PDB entry 6Q37 | X-ray diffraction, 2.21 A resolution | chains A and C of the 3 polymer chains in the assembly

Chain A (and C):
Protein: Arginase-2, mitochondrial
From: Homo sapiens
Notes: EC 3.5.3.1; chain C of this document is another copy of the same molecule, construct and numbering; everything in this record applies to it too
Reference sequence: P78540 (ARGI2_HUMAN); residue numbers follow UniProt; this construct covers 24-329
Amino-acid sequence (306 residues; numbered 24 to 329; the number before each row is that of its first residue):
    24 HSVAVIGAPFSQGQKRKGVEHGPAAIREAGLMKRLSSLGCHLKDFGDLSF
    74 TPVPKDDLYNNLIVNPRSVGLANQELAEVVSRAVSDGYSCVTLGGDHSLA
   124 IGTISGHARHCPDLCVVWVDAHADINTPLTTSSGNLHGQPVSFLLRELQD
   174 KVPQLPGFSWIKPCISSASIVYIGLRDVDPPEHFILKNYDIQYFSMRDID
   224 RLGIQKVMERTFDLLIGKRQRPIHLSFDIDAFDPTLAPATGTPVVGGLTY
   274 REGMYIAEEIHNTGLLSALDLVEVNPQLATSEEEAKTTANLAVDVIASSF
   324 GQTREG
Ion coordination: Mn2+ site 1: His120, Asp143, Asp147, Asp251 (together with HE8); Mn2+ site 2: Asp143, His145, Asp251, Asp253 (together with HE8)
Small-molecule neighbours:
  - benzamidine (BEN): Asn83, Asn84, Leu85
  - HE8 (3-[(3S,4R)-4-azanyl-4-carboxy-pyrrolidin-3-yl]propyl-tris(oxidanyl)boranuide): His120, Asp143, His145, Asp147, Asn149, Thr154, Ser156, His160, Gly161, Asp202, Glu205, Asp251, Asp253, Thr265, Glu296
Curated features (UniProtKB/Swiss-Prot):
  - binding site (Mn(2+)): His120, Asp143, His145, Asp147, Asp251, Asp253
  - binding site (substrate): His145 to Asn149, Ser156 to Asn158, Asp202, Thr265, Glu296

Chain A / chain C interface:
Contacting residue pairs - 27 pairs, chain A then chain C:
  Leu198(A) - Arg327(C)
  Arg199(A) - Arg327(C)
  Asp200(A) - Arg327(C)
  Val201(A) - Glu328(C)
  Val201(A) - Gly329(C)
  His206(A) - Glu328(C)  salt bridge
  His206(A) - Gly329(C)
  Lys210(A) - Glu328(C)
  Tyr216(A) - Glu328(C)  hydrogen bond
  Met219(A) - Arg274(C)
  Met219(A) - Arg327(C)
  Arg220(A) - Tyr278(C)
  Arg220(A) - Glu281(C)  salt bridge
  Arg220(A) - Glu282(C)  salt bridge
  Arg220(A) - Asn285(C)
  Arg220(A) - Arg327(C)
  Ile222(A) - Arg274(C)
  Asp223(A) - Arg274(C)  salt bridge
  Asp223(A) - Arg327(C)  salt bridge
  Arg224(A) - Gln228(C)
  Arg224(A) - Tyr278(C)  hydrogen bond
  Val268(A) - Tyr273(C)
  Gly269(A) - Tyr273(C)
  Gly269(A) - Arg274(C)
  Gly270(A) - Arg274(C)  hydrogen bond (backbone-side chain)
  Thr272(A) - Arg274(C)
  Glu275(A) - Arg274(C)  salt bridge
Other interface residues (no listed pair), chain A (19 interface residues in all): Ser218, Leu271

In short:
19 residues of chain A face 10 of chain C across their interface; the contacts include 3 hydrogen bonds and 6
salt bridges. Polar contacts include His206(A)-Glu328(C), Arg220(A)-Glu281(C) and Arg220(A)-Glu282(C). Ligands
of chain A: benzamidine and compound HE8.
Chain A and chain C are both Arginase-2, mitochondrial (Homo sapiens); the structure, Complex of Arginase 2
with Example 23, was determined by X-ray diffraction, deposited together with 6Q39.
